Entry 8AJI (X-ray diffraction, 1.94 A resolution); this record covers chain A.

[Chain A]
Name: Beta-lactamase family protein
Organism: Lactiplantibacillus plantarum
Notes: EC 3.4.16.4
Reference sequence: A0A0P7JVD2 (A0A0P7JVD2_LACPN); residues 34-397 here correspond to UniProt positions 28-391 (UniProt number = residue number - 6)
Amino-acid sequence (374 residues; row label = number of the first residue in the row):
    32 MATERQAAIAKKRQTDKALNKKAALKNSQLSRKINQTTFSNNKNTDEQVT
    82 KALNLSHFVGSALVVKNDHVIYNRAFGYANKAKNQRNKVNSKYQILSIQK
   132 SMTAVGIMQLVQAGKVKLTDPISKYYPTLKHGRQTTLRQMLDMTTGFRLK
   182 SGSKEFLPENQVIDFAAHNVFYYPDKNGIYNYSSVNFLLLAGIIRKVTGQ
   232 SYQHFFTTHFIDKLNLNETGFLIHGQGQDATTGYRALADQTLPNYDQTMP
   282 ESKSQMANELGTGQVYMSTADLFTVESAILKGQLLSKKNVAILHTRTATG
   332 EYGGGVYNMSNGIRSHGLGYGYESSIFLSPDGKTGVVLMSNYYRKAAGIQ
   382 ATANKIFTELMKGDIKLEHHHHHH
Unresolved in the structure: 32-48, 397-405
Differences from the reference sequence: initiating methionine (32); expression tag (33, 398-405)
Small-molecule neighbours: 3,3',3''-phosphanetriyltripropanoic acid (TCE): Ser128, Tyr211, Tyr213, Tyr333, Tyr338, Arg345, Ser346, His347, Gly348, Leu349
What the authors report for this chain:
  - binding site for 3,3',3''-phosphanetriyltripropanoic acid: Ser128, Tyr211, Tyr213, Tyr338, Arg345, His347, Gly348, Leu349, Gln381
  - catalytic residues: Lys131 (proposed by the authors, not directly observed)

[Overview]
Chain A binds 3,3',3''-phosphanetriyltripropanoic acid. The paper reports the catalytic residue Lys131; a
binding site for 3,3',3''-phosphanetriyltripropanoic acid at Ser128, Tyr211 and Tyr213 among others.
Chain A is Beta-lactamase family protein (Lactiplantibacillus plantarum); the structure, Crystal structure of
DltE from L. plantarum, TCEP form, was determined by X-ray diffraction together with 8AGR and 8AIK from the
same study.
